Entry 5XOV (X-ray diffraction, 2.68 A resolution); this record covers chains A and I of the 5 polymer chains in the assembly.

== Chain A ==
Molecule: HLA class I histocompatibility antigen, A-24 alpha chain
From: Homo sapiens
UniProtKB: P05534 (1A24_HUMAN); residues 1-274 here correspond to UniProt positions 25-298 (UniProt number = residue number + 24)
Amino-acid sequence (274 residues; each row starts with the number of its first residue):
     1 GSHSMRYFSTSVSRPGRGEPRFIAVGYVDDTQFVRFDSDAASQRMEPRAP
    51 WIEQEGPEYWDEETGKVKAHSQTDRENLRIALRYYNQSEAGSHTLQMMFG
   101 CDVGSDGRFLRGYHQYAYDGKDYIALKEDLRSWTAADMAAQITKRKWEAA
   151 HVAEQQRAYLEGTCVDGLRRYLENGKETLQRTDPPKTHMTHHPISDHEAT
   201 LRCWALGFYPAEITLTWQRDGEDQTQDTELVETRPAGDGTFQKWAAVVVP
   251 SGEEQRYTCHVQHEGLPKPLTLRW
Disulfide bonds: Cys-101/Cys-164, Cys-203/Cys-259

== Chain I ==
Molecule: V-delta chain of T cell receptor
From: Homo sapiens
Amino-acid sequence (207 residues; each row starts with the number of its first residue):
     2 QKVTQAQSSVSMPVRKAVTLNCLYETSWWSYYIFWYKQLPSKEMIFLIRQ
    52 GSDEQNAKSGRYSVNFKKAAKSVALTISALQLEDSAKYFCALGELARSGG
   102 YQKVTFGTGTKLQVIPNIQNPDPAVYQLRDSKSSDKSVCLFTDFDSQTNV
   152 SQSKDSDVYITDKCVLDMRSMDFKSNSAVAWSNKSDFACANAFNNSIIPE
   202 DTFFPSP
Disulfide bonds: Cys-23/Cys-91, Cys-140/Cys-190

== How chain A and chain I interact ==
Pairs across the interface (22; chain A residue first):
  Glu-58(A) with Ser-28(I); Trp-29(I)
  Asp-61(A) with Trp-29(I); Arg-98(I), salt bridge
  Glu-62(A) with Ser-28(I); Trp-29(I); Trp-30(I), hydrogen bond (side chain-backbone); Ser-31(I), hydrogen bond (side chain-backbone)
  Gly-65(A) with Leu-96(I); Ala-97(I); Arg-98(I); Gly-100(I)
  Lys-66(A) with Leu-96(I)
  Lys-68(A) with Ser-99(I)
  Ala-69(A) with Gly-100(I)
  Gln-155(A) with Arg-50(I)
  Ala-158(A) with Asp-54(I)
  Tyr-159(A) with Ser-31(I); Asp-54(I)
  Thr-163(A) with Ser-31(I); Asp-54(I), hydrogen bond
  Arg-170(A) with Trp-30(I)
Interface residues without a listed pair, chain A (14 interface residues in all): Thr-64, Gly-162
Interface residues without a listed pair, chain I (13 interface residues in all): Tyr-33, Glu-55

== Overview ==
The interface between chain A and chain I involves 14 residues on one side and 13 on the other; the contacts
include 3 hydrogen bonds and 1 salt bridge. Polar pairs include Asp-61(A)/Arg-98(I), Glu-62(A)/Trp-30(I) and
Glu-62(A)/Ser-31(I).
Chain A is HLA class I histocompatibility antigen, A-24 alpha chain and chain I is V-delta chain of T cell
receptor, both from Homo sapiens; the structure, Crystal structure of peptide-HLA-A24 bound to S19-2
V-delta/V-beta TCR, was determined by X-ray diffraction (same publication as 5XOS and 5XOT).
